2GJE - chains R and A of the 4 polymer chains in the assembly; structure by X-ray diffraction, 3.37 A resolution.

# Chain R
Molecule: guide RNA 40-mer
Sequence (39 nucleotides; each row starts with the number of its first residue):
     1 AAAUACGAUG UAAAUAACCU GUAGUAUAGU UAGUGUAUA
Not modelled in the structure: 1-10, 24-39

# Chain A
Molecule: mitochondrial RNA-binding protein 2
From: Trypanosoma brucei
UniProt: Q952G2 (Q952G2_9TRYP); residue numbers follow UniProt; this construct covers 30-224
Sequence (195 residues; numbered 30 to 224; the number before each row is that of its first residue):
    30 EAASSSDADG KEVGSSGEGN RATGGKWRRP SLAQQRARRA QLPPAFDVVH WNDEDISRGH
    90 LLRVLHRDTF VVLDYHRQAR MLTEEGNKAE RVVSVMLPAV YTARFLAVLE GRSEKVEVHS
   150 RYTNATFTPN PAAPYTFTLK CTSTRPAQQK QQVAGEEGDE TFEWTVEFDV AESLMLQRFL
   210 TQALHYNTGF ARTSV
Not modelled in the structure: 30-64, 176-187, 222-224
Differences from the reference sequence: modified residue (110, 125, 204)
Modified positions: Mse110 (selenomethionine; parent Met); Mse125 (selenomethionine; parent Met); Mse204 (selenomethionine; parent Met)
Reported in the primary citation:
  - binding site for RNA tetramer: Arg174
  - binding site for guide RNA 40-mer (chain R): Arg67, Arg92, Arg96, Glu114, Lys117, Arg120

# Interface between chain R and chain A
Contacting residue pairs - 8 pairs, chain R then chain A:
  A17(R) with Glu114(A), hydrogen bond to the base
  C18(R) with Leu90(A), sugar contact; Lys117(A), salt bridge to the phosphate
  C19(R) with Arg67(A), hydrogen bond to the sugar
  U20(R) with Arg92(A), salt bridge to the phosphate; Arg96(A), phosphate contact
  G21(R) with Arg96(A), salt bridge to the phosphate; Arg120(A), salt bridge to the phosphate
Interface residues without a listed pair, chain R (6 interface residues in all): U22
Interface residues without a listed pair, chain A (8 interface residues in all): Gly115

# Overview
Chain R and chain A form an interface of 6 and 8 residues respectively, with 2 hydrogen bonds and 4 salt
bridges. Among the polar pairs are A17(R)-Glu114(A), C19(R)-Arg67(A) and C18(R)-Lys117(A). From the paper: a
binding site for guide RNA 40-mer (chain R) at Arg67(A), Arg92(A) and Arg96(A) among others; a binding site
for RNA tetramer at Arg174(A).
Chain R is guide RNA 40-mer and chain A is mitochondrial RNA-binding protein 2 (Trypanosoma brucei); the
structure, Structure of a guideRNA-binding protein complex bound to a gRNA, was determined by X-ray
diffraction, deposited together with 2GIA and 2GID.
